Entry 4CP9 (X-ray diffraction, 1.65 A resolution); this record covers chains C and D of the 4 polymer chains in the assembly.

Chain C (and D):
Molecule: Pa-I galactophilic lectin
Source organism: Pseudomonas aeruginosa
Notes: chain D of this document is another copy of the same molecule, construct and numbering; everything in this record applies to it too
UniProt: Q05097 (PA1L_PSEAE); residues 1-121 here correspond to UniProt positions 2-122 (UniProt number = residue number + 1)
Amino-acid sequence (121 residues; each row starts with the number of its first residue):
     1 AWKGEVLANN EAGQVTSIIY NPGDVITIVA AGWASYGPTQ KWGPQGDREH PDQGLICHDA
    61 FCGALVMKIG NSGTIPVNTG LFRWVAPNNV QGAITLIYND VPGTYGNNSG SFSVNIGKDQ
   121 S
Modified residues: C57 (cysteinesulfonic acid; OCS)
Bound ions: Ca2+: Y36, D100, T104, N107, N108 (together with beta-D-galactopyranose)
Residues lining bound ligands: CN8 / beta-D-galactopyranose: Y36, G37, P38, H50, P51, Q53, C62, D100, V101, T104, Y105, N107, N108

Chain C / chain D interface:
Pairs across the interface (42):
  T27(C) - T27(D)
  T27(C) - F82(D)
  I28(C) - V29(D)
  V29(C) - I28(D)
  V29(C) - G80(D)
  A30(C) - T79(D)  hydrogen bond (backbone-side chain)
  A31(C) - Q45(D)
  A31(C) - T79(D)
  G32(C) - Q45(D)  hydrogen bond (backbone-side chain)
  W33(C) - Q45(D)
  W33(C) - G46(D)
  W33(C) - R48(D)
  W33(C) - F61(D)  hydrophobic
  K41(C) - R48(D)
  G43(C) - Q45(D)
  P44(C) - Q45(D)
  Q45(C) - A31(D)
  Q45(C) - G32(D)  hydrogen bond (side chain-backbone)
  Q45(C) - W33(D)
  Q45(C) - G43(D)
  Q45(C) - P44(D)
  G46(C) - W33(D)
  R48(C) - W33(D)
  R48(C) - K41(D)
  E49(C) - Q40(D)
  F61(C) - W33(D)  hydrophobic
  T79(C) - A30(D)  hydrogen bond (side chain-backbone)
  T79(C) - A31(D)
  T79(C) - T79(D)
  G80(C) - V29(D)
  F82(C) - N115(D)
  F82(C) - I116(D)
  F82(C) - G117(D)
  R83(C) - G117(D)
  R83(C) - K118(D)  hydrogen bond (side chain-backbone)
  N115(C) - F82(D)
  I116(C) - F82(D)
  G117(C) - F82(D)
  G117(C) - R83(D)
  K118(C) - R83(D)  hydrogen bond (backbone-side chain)
  D119(C) - R83(D)  salt bridge
  Q120(C) - Q120(D)  hydrogen bond
Other interface residues (no listed pair), chain C (27 interface residues in all): A1, L81
Other interface residues (no listed pair), chain D (26 interface residues in all): A1, L81

In short:
The interface between chain C and chain D involves 27 residues on one side and 26 on the other, with 7
hydrogen bonds and 1 salt bridge. Among the polar pairs are D119(C)-R83(D), A30(C)-T79(D) and G32(C)-Q45(D).
Bound to chain C: CN8 / beta-D-galactopyranose.
Both chains are Pa-I galactophilic lectin (Pseudomonas aeruginosa). Entry 4CP9 (Crystal structure OF lecA
lectin complexed with a divalent galactoside at 1.65 angstrom) was determined by X-ray diffraction, deposited
together with 4CPB.
